9GF3 - chains D and E of the 14 polymer chains in the assembly; structure by X-ray diffraction, 1.65 A resolution.

# Chain D (and E)
Protein: CC-Hept-hen2
Notes: chain E of this document is another copy of the same molecule, construct and numbering; everything in this record applies to it too
Amino-acid sequence (36 residues; numbered 0 to 35; the number before each row is that of its first residue; numbering starts at 0):
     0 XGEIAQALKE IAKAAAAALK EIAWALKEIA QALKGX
Modified residues: ACE (acetyl group) at position 0; NH2 (amino group) at position 35
Small-molecule neighbours: 3,6,9,12,15,18-hexaoxaicosane-1,20-diol (P33): Leu18, Leu25, Leu32

# How chain D and chain E interact
Residue-residue contacts (37; chain D residue first):
  Glu2(D) with ACE_0(E); Gly1(E), hydrogen bond (side chain-backbone); Ala4(E)
  Ile3(D) with Leu7(E), hydrophobic
  Ala6(D) with Ala4(E); Leu7(E), hydrophobic; Lys8(E)
  Leu7(D) with Leu7(E), hydrophobic
  Glu9(D) with Ala11(E)
  Ile10(D) with Leu7(E); Ala11(E), hydrophobic
  Ala13(D) with Ala11(E); Ala15(E)
  Ala17(D) with Ala15(E); Leu18(E), hydrophobic
  Glu20(D) with Lys19(E); Ala22(E)
  Ile21(D) with Leu18(E); Ile21(E), hydrophobic; Ala22(E); Leu25(E), hydrophobic
  Trp23(D) with Lys26(E)
  Ala24(D) with Ala22(E); Leu25(E), hydrophobic; Lys26(E)
  Leu25(D) with Leu25(E), hydrophobic
  Glu27(D) with Lys26(E), salt bridge; Ala29(E); Lys33(E)
  Ile28(D) with Leu25(E); Ile28(E), hydrophobic; Ala29(E), hydrophobic; Leu32(E), hydrophobic
  Ala31(D) with Ala29(E); Leu32(E), hydrophobic; Lys33(E)
  Leu32(D) with Leu32(E), hydrophobic
Also at the interface, not in a pair above, chain D (19 interface residues in all): Ala14, Leu18
Also at the interface, not in a pair above, chain E (20 interface residues in all): Ile3, Ile10, Trp23

# Overview
The interface between chain D and chain E involves 19 residues on one side and 20 on the other, with 1
hydrogen bond and 1 salt bridge. Among the polar pairs are Glu27(D)-Lys26(E) and Glu2(D)-Gly1(E). Bound to
chain D: 3,6,9,12,15,18-hexaoxaicosane-1,20-diol.
Both chains are CC-Hept-hen2. Entry 9GF3 (CC-Hept-hen2 variant peptide with Hendecad repeat substitution) was
determined by X-ray diffraction, deposited together with 9GF2 and 9GF4.
